Entry 5W8H (X-ray diffraction, 1.80 A resolution); this record covers chains B and D of the 4 polymer chains in the assembly.

[Chain B (and D)]
Protein: L-lactate dehydrogenase A chain
Source organism: Homo sapiens
Notes: EC 1.1.1.27; chain D of this document is another copy of the same molecule, construct and numbering; everything in this record applies to it too
Reference sequence: P00338 (LDHA_HUMAN); residues 0-331 here correspond to UniProt positions 1-332 (UniProt number = residue number + 1)
Sequence (332 residues; numbered 0 to 331; the number before each row is that of its first residue; numbering starts at 0):
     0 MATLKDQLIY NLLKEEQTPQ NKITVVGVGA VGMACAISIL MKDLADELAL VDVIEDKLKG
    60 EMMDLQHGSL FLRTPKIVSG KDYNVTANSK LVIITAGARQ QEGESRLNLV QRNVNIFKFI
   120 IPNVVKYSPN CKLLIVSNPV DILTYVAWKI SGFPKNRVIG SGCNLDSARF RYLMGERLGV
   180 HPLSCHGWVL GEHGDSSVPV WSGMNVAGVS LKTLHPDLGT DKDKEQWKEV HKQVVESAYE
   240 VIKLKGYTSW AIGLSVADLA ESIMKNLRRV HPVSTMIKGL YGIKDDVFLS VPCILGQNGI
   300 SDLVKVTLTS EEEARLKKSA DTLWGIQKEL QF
Unresolved in the structure: 0 (chain D: 0, 15-16)
Residues lining bound ligands:
  - 9Y1 (2-[3-(4-fluorophenyl)-5-(trifluoromethyl)-1H-pyrazol-1-yl]-1,3-thiazole-4-carboxylic acid): Ser309, Glu310, Ala313, Arg314, Lys317
  - malonic acid (MLA): Gln99, Arg105, Asn137, Leu164, Arg168, His192, Ala237, Thr247, Ile251
UniProt features mapped onto this chain:
  - active site: His192 (Proton acceptor)
  - binding site (NAD(+)): Arg98, Asn137
  - binding site (substrate): Arg105, Asn137, Arg168, Thr247
  - modified residue: Ala1 (N-acetylalanine), Lys4 (N6-acetyllysine), Tyr9 (Phosphotyrosine), Lys13 (N6-acetyllysine), Thr17 (Phosphothreonine), Lys56 (N6-acetyllysine), Lys80 (N6-acetyllysine), Lys117 (N6-acetyllysine), Lys125 (N6-acetyllysine), Lys223 (N6-acetyllysine), Lys231 (N6-acetyllysine), Tyr238 (Phosphotyrosine), Lys242 (N6-acetyllysine), Thr308 (Phosphothreonine), Ser309 (Phosphoserine), Lys317 (N6-acetyllysine), Thr321 (Phosphothreonine)
  - cross-link: Lys56 (Glycyl lysine isopeptide (Lys-Gly) (interchain with G-Cter in SUMO2))
Reported in the primary citation:
  - binding site for 9Y1: Arg168, His192

[Chain B / chain D interface]
Contacting residue pairs (33):
  Gly178(B) with Arg267(D), hydrogen bond (backbone-side chain); Ile293(D)
  Val179(B) with Arg267(D); Val269(D), hydrophobic; Ile293(D), hydrophobic
  His180(B) with Leu266(D); Arg267(D), hydrogen bond (backbone-backbone)
  Leu182(B) with Arg268(D)
  Ser183(B) with Arg268(D); Val269(D), hydrogen bond (side chain-backbone)
  His185(B) with His185(D)
  Trp187(B) with Ala206(D); Gly207(D)
  Gly202(B) with Gly207(D)
  Ala206(B) with Trp187(D); Pro291(D), hydrophobic
  Gly207(B) with Trp187(D); Gly202(D)
  Val208(B) with Val303(D), hydrophobic; Val305(D), hydrophobic
  Leu266(B) with His180(D)
  Arg267(B) with Gly178(D), hydrogen bond (side chain-backbone); Val179(D); His180(D), hydrogen bond (backbone-backbone)
  Arg268(B) with His180(D); Leu182(D); Ser183(D)
  Val269(B) with Val179(D), hydrophobic; Ser183(D), hydrogen bond (backbone-side chain)
  Pro291(B) with Ala206(D), hydrophobic
  Ile293(B) with Gly178(D); Val179(D), hydrophobic
  Val305(B) with Val208(D), hydrophobic
Other interface residues (no listed pair), chain B (24 interface residues in all): Asn204, Val205, Leu213, Val303, Lys304, Thr306
Other interface residues (no listed pair), chain D (25 interface residues in all): Ser201, Asn204, Val205, Leu213, Lys304, Thr306

[Overview]
24 residues of chain B and 25 residues of chain D are in contact; the contacts include 6 hydrogen bonds. Among
the polar pairs are Gly178(B)-Arg267(D), Ser183(B)-Val269(D) and His180(B)-Arg267(D). Ligands of chain B:
malonic acid and compound 9Y1. From the paper: a binding site for 9Y1 at Arg168(B) and His192(B).
Chain B and chain D are both L-lactate dehydrogenase A chain (Homo sapiens); the structure, Crystal Structure
of Lactate Dehydrogenase A in complex with inhibitor compound 11, was determined by X-ray diffraction,
deposited together with 5W8I, 5W8J, 5W8K and 5W8L.
